PDB entry 7DFL | electron microscopy, 3.30 A resolution | chains B and C of the 5 polymer chains in the assembly

Chain B:
Name: Guanine nucleotide-binding protein G(I)/G(S)/G(T) subunit beta-1
From: Homo sapiens
UniProtKB: P62873 (GBB1_HUMAN); numbering as in UniProt (aligned over 2-340)
Sequence (339 residues; each row starts with the number of its first residue):
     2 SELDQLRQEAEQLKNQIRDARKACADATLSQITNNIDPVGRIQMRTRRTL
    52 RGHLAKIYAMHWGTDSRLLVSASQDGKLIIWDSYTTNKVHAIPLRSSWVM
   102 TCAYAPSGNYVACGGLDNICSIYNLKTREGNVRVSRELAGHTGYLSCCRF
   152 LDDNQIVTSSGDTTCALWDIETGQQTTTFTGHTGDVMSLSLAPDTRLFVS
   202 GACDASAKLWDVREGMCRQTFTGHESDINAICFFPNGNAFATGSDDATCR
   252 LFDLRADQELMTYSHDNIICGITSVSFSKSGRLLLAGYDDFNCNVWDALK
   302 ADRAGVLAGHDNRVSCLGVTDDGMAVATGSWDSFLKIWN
UniProt features mapped onto this chain:
  - modified residue: S2 (N-acetylserine), H266 (Phosphohistidine)

Chain C:
Name: scFv16
From: Homo sapiens
Notes: antibody fragment or engineered binder
Sequence (251 residues; row label = number of the first residue in the row):
     1 DVQLVESGGGLVQPGGSRKLSCSASGFAFSSFGMHWVRQAPEKGLEWVAY
    51 ISSGSGTIYYADTVKGRFTISRDDPKNTLFLQMTSLRSEDTAMYYCVRSI
   101 YYYGSSPFDFWGQGTTLTVSSGGGGSGGGGSGGGGSDIVMTQATSSVPVT
   151 PGESVSISCRSSKSLLHSNGNTYLYWFLQRPGQSPQLLIYRMSNLASGVP
   201 DRFSGSGSGTAFTLTISRLEAEDVGVYYCMQHLEYPLTFGAGTKLELKAA
   251 A
Not modelled in the structure: 122-133, 249-251
Cystine bridges: C22-C96, C159-C229

How chain B and chain C interact:
Residue-residue contacts - 12 pairs, chain B then chain C:
  R68(B) - Y103(C)
  L69(B) - Y103(C)  hydrophobic
  D83(B) - Y103(C)
  V90(B) - Y102(C)  hydrophobic
  H91(B) - Y102(C)
  R129(B) - D1(C)  salt bridge
  R129(B) - R98(C)  hydrogen bond (backbone-side chain)
  E130(B) - G26(C)
  E130(B) - F27(C)
  E130(B) - A28(C)  hydrogen bond (backbone-backbone)
  E130(B) - F32(C)
  G131(B) - F32(C)
Also at the interface, not in a pair above, chain B (9 interface residues in all): N132
Also at the interface, not in a pair above, chain C (10 interface residues in all): V2, F110

Summary:
9 residues of chain B face 10 of chain C across their interface, with 2 hydrogen bonds and 1 salt bridge.
Polar pairs include R129(B)-D1(C), R129(B)-R98(C) and E130(B)-A28(C).
Chain B is Guanine nucleotide-binding protein G(I)/G(S)/G(T) subunit beta-1 and chain C is scFv16, both from
Homo sapiens; the structure, Cryo-EM structure of histamine H1 receptor Gq complex, was determined by electron
microscopy.
